Entry 6SM7 (X-ray diffraction, 1.88 A resolution); this record covers chains A and D of the 4 polymer chains in the assembly.

Chain A (and D):
Molecule: 3-sulfolactaldehyde reductase
Source organism: Escherichia coli
Notes: EC 1.1.1.373; chain D of this document is another copy of the same molecule, construct and numbering; everything in this record applies to it too
Reference sequence: A0A066Q5Q8 (A0A066Q5Q8_ECOLX); residues 1-298 here = UniProt positions 1-298
Amino-acid sequence (306 residues; row label = number of the first residue in the row):
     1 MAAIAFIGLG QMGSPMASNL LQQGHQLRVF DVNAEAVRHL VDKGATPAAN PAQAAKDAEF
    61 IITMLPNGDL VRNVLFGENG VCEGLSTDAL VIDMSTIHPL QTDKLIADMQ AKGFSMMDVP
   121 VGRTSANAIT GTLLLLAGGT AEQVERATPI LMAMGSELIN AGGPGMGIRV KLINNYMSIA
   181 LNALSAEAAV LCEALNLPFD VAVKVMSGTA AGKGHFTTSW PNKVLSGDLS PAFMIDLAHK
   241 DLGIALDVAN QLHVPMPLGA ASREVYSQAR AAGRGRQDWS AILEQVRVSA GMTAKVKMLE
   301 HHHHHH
Disordered / not traced: 1, 296-306 (chain D: 1, 297-306)
Sequence notes: expression tag (299-306)
Residues lining bound ligands:
  - boric acid (BO3), molecule 1: Thr96, Lys171, Asn175
  - boric acid (BO3), molecule 2: Phe233, Leu237, Lys240, Asp241

Interface between chain A and chain D:
Residue-residue contacts (32; chain A residue first):
  His239(A) with Asn250(D), hydrogen bond
  Leu246(A) with Arg263(D); Glu264(D)
  Asn250(A) with His239(D), hydrogen bond; Arg263(D); Glu264(D), hydrogen bond; Ser267(D); Arg270(D), hydrogen bond (backbone-side chain)
  His253(A) with Ser267(D); Ala271(D)
  Val254(A) with Glu264(D)
  Pro255(A) with Glu264(D); Gln268(D)
  Met256(A) with Glu264(D), hydrogen bond (backbone-side chain)
  Pro257(A) with Glu264(D)
  Ala260(A) with Ala260(D); Glu264(D)
  Arg263(A) with Leu246(D); Asn250(D); Arg263(D)
  Glu264(A) with Leu246(D); Asn250(D), hydrogen bond; Val254(D); Pro255(D); Met256(D), hydrogen bond (side chain-backbone); Pro257(D); Ala260(D)
  Ser267(A) with Asn250(D); His253(D)
  Gln268(A) with Pro255(D)
  Arg270(A) with Asn250(D), hydrogen bond (side chain-backbone)
  Ala271(A) with His253(D)
Other interface residues (no listed pair), chain A (18 interface residues in all): Asp247, Ala249, Gln251
Other interface residues (no listed pair), chain D (18 interface residues in all): Asp247, Ala249, Gln251

Summary:
Chain A and chain D each contribute 18 residues to their interface; the contacts include 8 hydrogen bonds.
Among the polar pairs are His239(A)-Asn250(D), Asn250(A)-Glu264(D) and Asn250(A)-Arg270(D). Ligands of chain
A: boric acid.
Chain A and chain D are both 3-sulfolactaldehyde reductase (Escherichia coli); the structure, Crystal
structure of SLA Reductase YihU from E. Coli, was determined by X-ray diffraction (same publication as 6SMY
and 6SMZ).
